9I62 - chains F and J of the 12 polymer chains in the assembly; structure by electron microscopy, 2.64 A resolution.

Chain F:
Name: DNA repair protein RAD51 homolog 1
Organism: Homo sapiens
UniProtKB: Q06609 (RAD51_HUMAN); residue numbers follow UniProt; this construct covers 1-339
Chain sequence (339 residues; row label = number of the first residue in the row):
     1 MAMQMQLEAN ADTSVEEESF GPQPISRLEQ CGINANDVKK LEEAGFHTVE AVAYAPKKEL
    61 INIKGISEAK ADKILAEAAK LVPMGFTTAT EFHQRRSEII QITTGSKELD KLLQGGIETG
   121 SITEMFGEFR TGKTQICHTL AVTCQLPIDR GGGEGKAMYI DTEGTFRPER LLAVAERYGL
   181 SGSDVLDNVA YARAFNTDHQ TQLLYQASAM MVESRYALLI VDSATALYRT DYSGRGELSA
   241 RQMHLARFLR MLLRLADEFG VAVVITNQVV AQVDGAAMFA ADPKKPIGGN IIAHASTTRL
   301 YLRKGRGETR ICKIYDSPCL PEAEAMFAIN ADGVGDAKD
Unresolved in the structure: 1-20
Ion coordination: Ca2+ site 1: Thr134, Glu163 (together with ATP); Ca2+ site 2: Ala293, Ser296, Asp316 (together with ATP)
Ligand contacts:
  - ATP (adenosine-5'-triphosphate), molecule 1: Glu128, Phe129, Arg130, Thr131, Gly132, Lys133, Thr134, Gln135, Glu163, Arg170, Arg310, Ile329, Asn330, Ala331
  - ATP, molecule 2: Ala293, His294, Ser296, Tyr315, Asp316, Ser317, Pro318, Cys319, Leu320, Pro321, Glu322
Reported in the primary citation:
  - binding site for the 50-nt DNA strand: Phe279
  - binding site for the 50-nt DNA strand: Gly65, Lys70, Phe279, Lys284, Arg303 to Lys313
  - mutagenesis - K39A/K40A, K70A/K73A, F279A, R303A, K304A, R306A, K313A: decreased catalytic activity
  - mutagenesis - R303A, K304A, R306A, K313A: decreased binding to ssDNA
  - mutagenesis - F279A: unchanged binding to ssDNA
  - mutagenesis - K304A: unchanged binding to dsDNA
  - conformationally variable residues (order/disorder transition): Gln272 to Pro283

Chain J:
Molecule: 32-nt DNA strand
Sequence (32 nucleotides; numbered -3 to 28; the number before each row is that of its first residue; numbers below 1 keep their minus sign (DT-3 is residue -3)):
    -3 TTTTTTTTTT TCGTGTGGTA CTTTTTTTTT TT
Unresolved in the structure: -3 to 0, 27-28

Interface between chain F and chain J:
Residue-residue contacts (26; chain F residue first):
  Arg229(F) - DT12(J)  salt bridge to the phosphate
  Arg235(F) - DG9(J)  hydrogen bond to the base
  Leu238(F) - DG9(J)  sugar contact
  Leu238(F) - DT10(J)  sugar contact
  Ser239(F) - DC8(J)  base contact
  Ser239(F) - DG9(J)  base contact
  Arg241(F) - DT10(J)  phosphate contact
  Arg241(F) - DG11(J)  salt bridge to the phosphate
  Gln242(F) - DG9(J)  phosphate contact
  Gln242(F) - DT10(J)  hydrogen bond to the phosphate
  Met243(F) - DG9(J)  phosphate contact
  Val270(F) - DG11(J)  sugar contact
  Val270(F) - DT12(J)  sugar contact
  Val270(F) - DG13(J)  phosphate contact
  Ala271(F) - DT12(J)  base contact
  Ala271(F) - DG13(J)  hydrogen bond to the phosphate
  Gln272(F) - DG13(J)  base contact
  Val273(F) - DT12(J)  base contact
  Val273(F) - DG13(J)  base contact
  Ile287(F) - DG11(J)  phosphate contact
  Gly288(F) - DG11(J)  hydrogen bond to the phosphate
  Gly289(F) - DT10(J)  phosphate contact
  Gly289(F) - DG11(J)  phosphate contact
  Asn290(F) - DT10(J)  hydrogen bond to the phosphate
  Ile291(F) - DG9(J)  sugar contact
  Ile291(F) - DT10(J)  hydrogen bond to the phosphate
Other interface residues (no listed pair), chain F (18 interface residues in all): Asp274, Pro286

Summary:
18 residues of chain F face 6 of chain J across their interface; the contacts include 6 hydrogen bonds and 2
salt bridges. Polar pairs include Arg235(F)-DG9(J), Gln242(F)-DT10(J) and Ala271(F)-DG13(J). From the paper: a
binding site for the 50-nt DNA strand at Phe279(F), Gly65(F) and Lys70(F) among others; K39A/K40A, K70A/K73A
and F279A of chain F, among others, reduce catalytic activity; 7 substitutions were tested in all.
Here chain F is DNA repair protein RAD51 homolog 1 (Homo sapiens) and chain J is a 32-nt DNA strand. Entry
9I62 (CryoEM structure of a RAD51 D-loop) was determined by electron microscopy.
